PDB entry 7ZXW | X-ray diffraction, 2.25 A resolution | chain A

Chain A:
Protein: UDP-glucose-glycoprotein glucosyltransferase-like protein
Source organism: Thermochaetoides thermophila DSM 1495
UniProt: G0SB58 (G0SB58_CHATD); residue numbers follow UniProt; this construct covers 1191-1473
Sequence (295 residues; row label = number of the first residue in the row):
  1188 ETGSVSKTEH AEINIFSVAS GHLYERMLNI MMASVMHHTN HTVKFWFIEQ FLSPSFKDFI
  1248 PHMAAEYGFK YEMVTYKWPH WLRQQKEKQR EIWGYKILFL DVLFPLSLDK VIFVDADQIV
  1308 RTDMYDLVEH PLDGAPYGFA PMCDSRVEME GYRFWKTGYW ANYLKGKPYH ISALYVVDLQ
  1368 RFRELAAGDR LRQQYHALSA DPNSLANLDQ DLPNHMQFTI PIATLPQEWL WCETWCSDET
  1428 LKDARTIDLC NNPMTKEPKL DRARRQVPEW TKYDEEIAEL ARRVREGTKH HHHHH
Not modelled in the structure: 1188-1190, 1474-1482
Sequence notes: expression tag (1188-1190, 1474-1482)
Disulfides: Cys-1330/Cys-1423, Cys-1419/Cys-1437
Covalently attached groups: N-acetylglucosamine (NAG) linked to Asn-1227
Bound ions: Ca2+: Asp-1302, Asp-1304, Asp-1435 (together with uridine-5'-diphosphate-glucose)
Residues lining bound ligands:
  - 5-(morpholin-4-ylmethyl)quinolin-8-ol (JM3): Phe-1341, Tyr-1346, Trp-1347, Tyr-1350, Leu-1385, Asn-1390, Ser-1391, Leu-1392, Ala-1393, Asn-1394, Asp-1398, His-1402
  - uridine-5'-diphosphate-glucose (UPG): Val-1205, Ala-1206, Ser-1207, Tyr-1211, Gln-1276, Trp-1280, Lys-1283, Asp-1302, Asp-1304, Ser-1359, Ala-1360, Asn-1394, Asp-1396, Asp-1435, Leu-1436, Cys-1437, Asn-1438, Lys-1446
From the paper describing this entry:
  - binding site for uridine-5'-diphosphate-glucose: Asp-1396 to Asp-1398

Overview:
Chain A binds uridine-5'-diphosphate-glucose and 5-(morpholin-4-ylmethyl)quinolin-8-ol. Covalently linked
N-acetylglucosamine: at Asn-1227. The Ca2+ site is built by Asp-1302, Asp-1304 and Asp-1435. From the paper: a
binding site for uridine-5'-diphosphate-glucose at Asp-1396.
Chain A is UDP-glucose-glycoprotein glucosyltransferase-like protein (Thermochaetoides thermophila DSM 1495);
the structure, Catalytic domain of UDP-Glucose Glycoprotein Glucosyltransferase from Chaetomium thermophilum
in complex with the 5-[(morpholin-4-yl)methyl]quinolin-8-ol inhibitor, was determined by X-ray diffraction,
deposited together with 6FSN.
